7TJV - chains F and G of the 7 polymer chains in the assembly; structure by electron microscopy, 3.60 A resolution.

[Chain F]
Molecule: ATP synthase subunit beta
From: Saccharomyces cerevisiae
Notes: EC 7.1.2.2
Reference sequence: P00830 (ATPB_YEAST); residues 1-478 here correspond to UniProt positions 34-511 (UniProt number = residue number + 33)
Sequence (478 residues; row label = number of the first residue in the row):
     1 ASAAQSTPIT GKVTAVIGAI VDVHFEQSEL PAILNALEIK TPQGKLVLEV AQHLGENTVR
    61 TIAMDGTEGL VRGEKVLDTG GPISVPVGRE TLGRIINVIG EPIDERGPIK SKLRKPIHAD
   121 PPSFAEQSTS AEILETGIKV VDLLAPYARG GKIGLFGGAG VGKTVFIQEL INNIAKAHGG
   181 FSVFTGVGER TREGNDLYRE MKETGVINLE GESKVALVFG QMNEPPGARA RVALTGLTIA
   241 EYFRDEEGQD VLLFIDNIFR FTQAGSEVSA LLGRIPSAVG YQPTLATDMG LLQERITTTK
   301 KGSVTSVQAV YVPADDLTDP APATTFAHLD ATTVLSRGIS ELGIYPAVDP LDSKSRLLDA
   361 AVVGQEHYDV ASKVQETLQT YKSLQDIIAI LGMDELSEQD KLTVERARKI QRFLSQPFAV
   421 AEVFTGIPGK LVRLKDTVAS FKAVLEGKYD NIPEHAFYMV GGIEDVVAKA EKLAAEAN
Unresolved in the structure: 1-6, 476-478
Bound ions: Mg2+: Thr164 (together with ATP)
Residues lining bound ligands:
  - ATP (adenosine-5'-triphosphate): Ser355, Leu358, Tyr368
  - ATP: Gly158, Ala159, Gly160, Val161, Gly162, Lys163, Thr164, Val165, Arg190, Asp256, Tyr345, Gln416, Phe418, Ala421, Phe424, Thr425, Met459
Curated features (UniProtKB/Swiss-Prot):
  - binding site (ATP): Gly157 to Thr164
  - modified residue: Thr79 (Phosphothreonine), Thr204 (Phosphothreonine), Ser340 (Phosphoserine)

[Chain G]
Molecule: ATP synthase subunit gamma
From: Saccharomyces cerevisiae
Reference sequence: P38077 (ATPG_YEAST); residues 1-278 here correspond to UniProt positions 34-311 (UniProt number = residue number + 33)
Sequence (278 residues; numbered 1 to 278; the number before each row is that of its first residue):
     1 ATLKEVEMRL KSIKNIEKIT KTMKIVASTR LSKAEKAKIS AKKMDEAEQL FYKNAETKNL
    61 DVEATETGAP KELIVAITSD KGLCGSIHSQ LAKAVRRHLN DQPNADIVTI GDKIKMQLLR
   121 THPNNIKLSI NGIGKDAPTF QESALIADKL LSVMKAGTYP KISIFYNDPV SSLSFEPSEK
   181 PIFNAKTIEQ SPSFGKFEID TDANVPRDLF EYTLANQMLT AMAQGYAAEI SARRNAMDNA
   241 SKNAGDMINR YSILYNRTRQ AVITNELVDI ITGASSLG
Unresolved in the structure: 60-70, 277-278

[Interface between chain F and chain G]
Residue-residue contacts (12):
  Ile275(F) - Thr272(G)
  Pro276(F) - Thr272(G)
  Asp386(F) - Arg9(G)  salt bridge
  Ala389(F) - Asn243(G)  hydrogen bond (backbone-side chain)
  Ala389(F) - Met247(G)  hydrophobic
  Ile390(F) - Ala240(G)
  Ile390(F) - Asn243(G)
  Ile390(F) - Met247(G)  hydrophobic
  Asp394(F) - Gly85(G)
  Asp394(F) - Ser86(G)
  Glu398(F) - Arg120(G)
  Gln399(F) - Arg120(G)  hydrogen bond
Other interface residues (no listed pair), chain F (9 interface residues in all): Leu391
Other interface residues (no listed pair), chain G (10 interface residues in all): Ile16, Asn239

[Overview]
9 residues of chain F face 10 of chain G across their interface; the contacts include 2 hydrogen bonds and 1
salt bridge. Polar contacts include Asp386(F)-Arg9(G), Ala389(F)-Asn243(G) and Gln399(F)-Arg120(G). Ligands of
chain F: ATP. UniProt lists 8 ATP-binding residues on chain F.
Chain F is ATP synthase subunit beta and chain G is ATP synthase subunit gamma, both from Saccharomyces
cerevisiae; the structure, Yeast ATP synthase F1 region State 1catalytic(a) with 10 mM ATP, was determined by
electron microscopy together with 7TJS, 7TJT, 7TJU, 7TJW, 7TJX, 7TJY and 30 further entries from the same
study.
